6O8F - chains A and C of the 3 polymer chains in the assembly; structure by X-ray diffraction, 2.81 A resolution.

Chain A:
Protein: UvrABC system protein B
Source organism: Bacillus caldotenax
Reference sequence: P56981 (UVRB_BACCA); the construct has insertions or renumbered stretches relative to UniProt, so the offset changes along the chain: 1-189 = UniProt 2-190; 191-593 = UniProt 191-593
Amino-acid sequence (593 residues; numbered 1 to 593; the number before each row is that of its first residue):
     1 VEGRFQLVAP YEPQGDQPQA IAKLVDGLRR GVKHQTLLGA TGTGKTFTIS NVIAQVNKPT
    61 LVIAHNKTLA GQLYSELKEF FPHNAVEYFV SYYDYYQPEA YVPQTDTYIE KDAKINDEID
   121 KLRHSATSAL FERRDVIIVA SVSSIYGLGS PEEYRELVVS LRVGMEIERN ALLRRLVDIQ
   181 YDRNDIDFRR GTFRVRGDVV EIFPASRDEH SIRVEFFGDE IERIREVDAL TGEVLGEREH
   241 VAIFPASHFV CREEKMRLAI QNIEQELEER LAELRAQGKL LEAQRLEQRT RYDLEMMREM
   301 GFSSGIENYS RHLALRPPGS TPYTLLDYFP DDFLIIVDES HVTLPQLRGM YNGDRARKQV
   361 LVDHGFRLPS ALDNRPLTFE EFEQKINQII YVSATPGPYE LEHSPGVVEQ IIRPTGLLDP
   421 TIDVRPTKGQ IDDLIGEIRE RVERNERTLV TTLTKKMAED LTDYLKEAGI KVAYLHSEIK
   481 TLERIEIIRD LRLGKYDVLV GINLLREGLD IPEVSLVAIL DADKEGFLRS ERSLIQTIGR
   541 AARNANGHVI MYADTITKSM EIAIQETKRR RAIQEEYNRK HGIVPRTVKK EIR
Disordered / not traced: 1-2
Construct notes: conflict Ser144 (Cys145 in P56981), Ser211 (Cys in P56981), Glu233 (Lys in P56981), Cys251 (Thr in P56981), Ser303 (Cys in P56981); insertion (190)
Curated features (UniProtKB/Swiss-Prot):
  - motif: Tyr92 to Ile115 (Beta-hairpin)
  - binding site (ATP): Gly39 to Thr46
Small-molecule neighbours:
  - Mg2+ (MG), molecule 1: Thr321, Pro322, Tyr323, Lys385
  - Mg2+ (MG), molecule 2: Asp331, Phe333, Lys385, Ile386, Asn387
From the paper describing this entry:
  - binding site for the 20-nt DNA strand (chain C): Tyr96
  - catalytic residues: Glu339 (proposed by the authors, not directly observed)
  - specificity-determining residues: Phe249, Phe302, Ile306, Glu307 (proposed by the authors, not directly observed)

Chain C:
Molecule: 20-nt DNA strand
Sequence (20 nucleotides; each row starts with the number of its first residue):
     1 GCTCTAGATT TTCATACGGC

How chain A and chain C interact:
Pairs across the interface (55; chain A residue first):
  His65(A) with DT10(C), sugar contact
  Asn66(A) with DT9(C), phosphate contact; DT10(C), phosphate contact
  Lys67(A) with DT10(C), hydrogen bond to the phosphate; DT11(C), salt bridge to the phosphate
  Val90(A) with DT11(C), phosphate contact
  Ser91(A) with DT11(C), hydrogen bond to the phosphate; DT12(C), hydrogen bond to the phosphate
  Tyr92(A) with DC13(C), phosphate contact; DA14(C), hydrogen bond to the phosphate
  Tyr93(A) with DT12(C), phosphate contact; DC13(C), sugar contact; DA14(C), hydrogen bond to the phosphate
  Tyr96(A) with DT12(C), stacking on the base
  Pro98(A) with DT12(C), base contact
  Lys111(A) with DA14(C), salt bridge to the phosphate; DT15(C), salt bridge to the phosphate
  Ala113(A) with DA14(C), base contact
  Lys114(A) with DA14(C), base contact
  Ile115(A) with DA14(C), phosphate contact
  Ser141(A) with DT10(C), phosphate contact; DT11(C), hydrogen bond to the phosphate
  Val142(A) with DT11(C), sugar contact
  Ser143(A) with DT11(C), sugar contact; DT12(C), hydrogen bond to the phosphate
  Tyr146(A) with DT11(C), sugar contact; DT12(C), sugar contact
  Phe249(A) with DC13(C), stacking on the base
  Cys251(A) with DC13(C), hydrogen bond to the base
  Phe302(A) with DC13(C), base contact
  Ser304(A) with DT15(C), phosphate contact; DA16(C), phosphate contact
  Gly305(A) with DT15(C), hydrogen bond to the phosphate
  Ile306(A) with DC13(C), base contact
  Glu307(A) with DC13(C), phosphate contact
  Ser310(A) with DC13(C), base contact
  Gln346(A) with DT9(C), hydrogen bond to the base; DT10(C), hydrogen bond to the sugar
  Met350(A) with DT10(C), base contact; DT11(C), sugar contact
  Arg357(A) with DT12(C), hydrogen bond to the base
  Asn374(A) with DC13(C), hydrogen bond to the phosphate
  Leu453(A) with DG7(C), sugar contact
  Thr454(A) with DG7(C), phosphate contact
  Lys455(A) with DG7(C), hydrogen bond to the phosphate; DA8(C), phosphate contact
  His476(A) with DA8(C), phosphate contact
  Ser477(A) with DA8(C), hydrogen bond to the phosphate
  Arg484(A) with DT9(C), salt bridge to the phosphate
  Ile502(A) with DG7(C), sugar contact; DA8(C), phosphate contact
  Asn503(A) with DG7(C), phosphate contact; DA8(C), hydrogen bond to the phosphate
  Leu504(A) with DA8(C), phosphate contact; DT9(C), phosphate contact
Also at the interface, not in a pair above, chain A (45 interface residues in all): Thr68, Arg123, Gly147, Val250, Ser303, Lys456, Leu475
Also at the interface, not in a pair above, chain C (11 interface residues in all): DA6

Overview:
The interface between chain A and chain C involves 45 residues on one side and 11 on the other, with 16
hydrogen bonds, 4 salt bridges and 2 aromatic stacking contacts. Among the polar pairs are Cys251(A)-DC13(C),
Gln346(A)-DT9(C) and Arg357(A)-DT12(C). From the paper: the catalytic residue Glu339(A); a binding site for
the 20-nt DNA strand (chain C) at Tyr96(A).
Here chain A is UvrABC system protein B (Bacillus caldotenax) and chain C is a 20-nt DNA strand. Entry 6O8F
(Crystal structure of UvrB bound to duplex DNA) was determined by X-ray diffraction together with 6O8E, 6O8G
and 6O8H from the same study.
